PDB entry 8TVS | electron microscopy, 4.40 A resolution (low resolution: residue-level contacts below are approximate; hydrogen-bond / salt-bridge calls are withheld) | chains A and B of the 16 polymer chains in the assembly

== Chain A ==
Protein: DNA-directed RNA polymerase subunit
Organism: Saccharomyces cerevisiae
Notes: EC 2.7.7.6
UniProtKB: A0A6A5Q1P2 (A0A6A5Q1P2_YEASX); numbering as in UniProt (aligned over 1-1733)
Amino-acid sequence (1733 residues; row label = number of the first residue in the row):
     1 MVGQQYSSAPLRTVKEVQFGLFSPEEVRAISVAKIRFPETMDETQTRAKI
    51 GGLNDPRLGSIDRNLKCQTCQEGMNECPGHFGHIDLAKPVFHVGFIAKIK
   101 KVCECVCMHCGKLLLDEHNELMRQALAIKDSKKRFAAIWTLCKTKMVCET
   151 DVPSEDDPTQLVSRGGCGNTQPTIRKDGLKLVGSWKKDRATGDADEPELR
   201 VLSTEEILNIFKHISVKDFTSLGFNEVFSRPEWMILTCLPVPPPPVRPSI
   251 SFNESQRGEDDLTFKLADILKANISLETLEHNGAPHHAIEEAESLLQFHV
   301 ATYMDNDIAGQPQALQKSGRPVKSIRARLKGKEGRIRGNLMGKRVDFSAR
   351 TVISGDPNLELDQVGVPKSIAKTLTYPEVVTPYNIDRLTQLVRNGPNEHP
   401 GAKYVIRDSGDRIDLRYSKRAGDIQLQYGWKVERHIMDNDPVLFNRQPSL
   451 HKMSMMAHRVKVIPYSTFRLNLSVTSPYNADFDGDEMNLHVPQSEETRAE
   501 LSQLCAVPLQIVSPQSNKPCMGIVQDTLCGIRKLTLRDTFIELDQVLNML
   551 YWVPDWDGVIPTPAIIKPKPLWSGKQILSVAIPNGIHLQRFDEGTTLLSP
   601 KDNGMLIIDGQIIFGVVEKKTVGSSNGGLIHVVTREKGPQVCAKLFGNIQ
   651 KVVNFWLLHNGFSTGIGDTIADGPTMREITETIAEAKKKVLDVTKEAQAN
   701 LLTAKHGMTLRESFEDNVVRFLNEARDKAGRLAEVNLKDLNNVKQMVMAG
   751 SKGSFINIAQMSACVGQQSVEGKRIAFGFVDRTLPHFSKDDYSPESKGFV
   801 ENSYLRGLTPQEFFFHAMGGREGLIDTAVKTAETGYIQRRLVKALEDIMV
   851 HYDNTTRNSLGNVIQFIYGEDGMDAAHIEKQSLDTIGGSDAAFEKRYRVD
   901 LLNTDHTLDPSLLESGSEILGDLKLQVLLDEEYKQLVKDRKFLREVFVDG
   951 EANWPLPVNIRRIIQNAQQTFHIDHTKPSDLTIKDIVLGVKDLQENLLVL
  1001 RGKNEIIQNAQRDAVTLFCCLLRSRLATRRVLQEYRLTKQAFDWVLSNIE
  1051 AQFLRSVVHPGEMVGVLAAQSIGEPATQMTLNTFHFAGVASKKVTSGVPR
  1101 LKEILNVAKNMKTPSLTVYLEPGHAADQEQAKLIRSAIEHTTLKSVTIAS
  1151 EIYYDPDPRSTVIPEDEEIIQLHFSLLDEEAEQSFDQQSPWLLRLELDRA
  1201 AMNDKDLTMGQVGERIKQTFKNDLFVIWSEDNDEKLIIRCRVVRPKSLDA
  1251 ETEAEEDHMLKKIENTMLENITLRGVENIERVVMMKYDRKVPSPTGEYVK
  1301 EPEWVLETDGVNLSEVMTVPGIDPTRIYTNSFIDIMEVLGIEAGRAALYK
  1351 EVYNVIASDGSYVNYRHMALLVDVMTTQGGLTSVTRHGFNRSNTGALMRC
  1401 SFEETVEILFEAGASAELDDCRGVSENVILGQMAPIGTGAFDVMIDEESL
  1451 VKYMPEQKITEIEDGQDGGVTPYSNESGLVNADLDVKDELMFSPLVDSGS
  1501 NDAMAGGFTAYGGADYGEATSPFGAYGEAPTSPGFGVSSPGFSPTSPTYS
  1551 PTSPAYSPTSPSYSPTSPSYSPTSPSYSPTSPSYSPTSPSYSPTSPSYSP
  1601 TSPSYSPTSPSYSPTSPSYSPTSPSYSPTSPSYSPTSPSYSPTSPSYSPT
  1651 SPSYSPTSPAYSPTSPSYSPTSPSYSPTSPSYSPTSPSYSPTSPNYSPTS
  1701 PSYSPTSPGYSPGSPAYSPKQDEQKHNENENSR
Not modelled in the structure: 1-7, 42-44, 188-198, 1079-1096, 1158-1256, 1455-1733
Metal / ion sites: Zn2+ site 1: C67, C70, C77, H80; Zn2+ site 2: C107, M108, C110, C167; Mg2+: D483, D485 (shared with 1 residue of chain R)

== Chain B ==
Protein: DNA-directed RNA polymerase subunit beta
Organism: Saccharomyces cerevisiae
Notes: EC 2.7.7.6
UniProtKB: A0A6A5Q4H2 (A0A6A5Q4H2_YEASX); residue numbers follow UniProt; this construct covers 1-1224
Amino-acid sequence (1224 residues; row label = number of the first residue in the row):
     1 MSDLANSEKYYDEDPYGFEDESAPITAEDSWAVISAFFREKGLVSQQLDS
    51 FNQFVDYTLQDIICEDSTLILEQLAQHTTESDNISRKYEISFGKIYVTKP
   101 MVNESDGVTHALYPQEARLRNLTYSSGLFVDVKKRTYEAIDVPGRELKYE
   151 LIAEESEDDSESGKVFIGRLPIMLRSKNCYLSEATESDLYKLKECPFDMG
   201 GYFIINGSEKVLIAQERSAGNIVQVFKKAAPSPISHVAEIRSALEKGSRF
   251 ISTLQVKLYGREGSSARTIKATLPYIKQDIPIVIIFRALGIIPDGEILEH
   301 ICYDVNDWQMLEMLKPCVEDGFVIQDRETALDFIGRRGTALGIKKEKRIQ
   351 YAKDILQKEFLPHITQLEGFESRKAFFLGYMINRLLLCALDRKDQDDRDH
   401 FGKKRLDLAGPLLAQLFKTLFKKLTKDIFRYMQRTVEEAHDFNMKLAINA
   451 KTITSGLKYALATGNWGEQKKAMSSRAGVSQVLNRYTYSSTLSHLRRTNT
   501 PIGRDGKLAKPRQLHNTHWGLVCPAETPEGQACGLVKNLSLMSCISVGTD
   551 PMPIITFLSEWGMEPLEDYVPHQSPDATRVFVNGVWHGVHRNPARLMETL
   601 RTLRRKGDINPEVSMIRDIREKELKIFTDAGRVYRPLFIVEDDESLGHKE
   651 LKVRKGHIAKLMATEYQDIEGGFEDVEEYTWSSLLNEGLVEYIDAEEEES
   701 ILIAMQPEDLEPAEANEENDLDVDPAKRIRVSHHATTFTHCEIHPSMILG
   751 VAASIIPFPDHNQSPRNTYQSAMGKQAMGVFLTNYNVRMDTMANILYYPQ
   801 KPLGTTRAMEYLKFRELPAGQNAIVAIACYSGYNQEDSMIMNQSSIDRGL
   851 FRSLFFRSYMDQEKKYGMSITETFEKPQRTNTLRMKHGTYDKLDDDGLIA
   901 PGVRVSGEDVIIGKTTPISPDEEELGQRTAYHSKRDASTPLRSTENGIVD
   951 QVLVTTNQDGLKFVKVRVRTTKIPQIGDKFASRHGQKGTIGITYRREDMP
  1001 FTAEGIVPDLIINPHAIPSRMTVAHLIECLLSKVAALSGNEGDASPFTDI
  1051 TVEGISKLLREHGYQSRGFEVMYNGHTGKKLMAQIFFGPTYYQRLRHMVD
  1101 DKIHARARGPMQVLTRQPVEGRSRDGGLRFGEMERDCMIAHGAASFLKER
  1151 LMEASDAFRVHICGICGLMTVIAKLNHNQFECKGCDNKIDIYQIHIPYAA
  1201 KLLFQELMAMNITPRLYTDRSRDF
Not modelled in the structure: 1-19, 73-86, 140-161, 244-251, 340-346, 436-441, 468-475, 503-513, 673-676, 717-735, 880-944
Metal / ion sites: Zn2+: C1163, C1182, C1185

== Chain A / chain B interface ==
Contacting residue pairs (301; chain A residue first):
  S8(A) with N1178(B); F1180(B); Q1193(B)
  A9(A) with I1191(B); Q1193(B)
  P10(A) with I1191(B); Y1192(B); Q1193(B)
  L11(A) with Q1193(B); H1195(B)
  R12(A) with Y1192(B); Q1193(B); I1194(B); T1218(B)
  T13(A) with I1194(B); T1218(B)
  V14(A) with Y1217(B)
  K15(A) with Y1217(B); T1218(B); D1219(B); R1220(B)
  E16(A) with Y1217(B); D1219(B); R1220(B); S1221(B)
  V17(A) with R1215(B)
  Q18(A) with T1213(B); P1214(B); R1215(B)
  F19(A) with I1212(B); T1213(B); P1214(B)
  G20(A) with I1212(B); T1213(B)
  L21(A) with N1211(B); T1213(B)
  F22(A) with M1208(B); N1211(B); I1212(B); T1213(B)
  E26(A) with C1166(B); R1215(B)
  A29(A) with G1184(B)
  I30(A) with T1170(B)
  C70(A) with I1172(B)
  M74(A) with R1116(B)
  N75(A) with R1116(B); F1158(B)
  E76(A) with R1159(B)
  P78(A) with K1201(B)
  H80(A) with I1172(B)
  F81(A) with Q1205(B); M1208(B)
  H92(A) with M1210(B); N1211(B)
  F228(A) with R1215(B)
  L236(A) with N1211(B)
  P240(A) with M1208(B); A1209(B)
  V246(A) with Q1205(B)
  P248(A) with L1114(B)
  L262(A) with E1206(B)
  Y303(A) with A1209(B)
  M304(A) with M1210(B)
  I325(A) with E1206(B); M1210(B)
  R328(A) with L1114(B); E1206(B)
  L329(A) with L1203(B); E1206(B); L1207(B)
  E333(A) with R1129(B)
  R335(A) with L1202(B)
  I336(A) with L1203(B)
  R337(A) with R1129(B); E1132(B)
  G338(A) with R1129(B)
  N339(A) with T1115(B); Q1117(B)
  L340(A) with A1199(B); A1200(B); L1203(B)
  M341(A) with R1135(B)
  G342(A) with R1129(B); F1130(B)
  K343(A) with Q1117(B); L1128(B); R1129(B); F1130(B); L1151(B); S1155(B); D1156(B); P1197(B)
  R344(A) with P1118(B); E1120(B); G1127(B); L1128(B); R1129(B); S1155(B)
  V345(A) with G1127(B); L1128(B); R1150(B)
  D346(A) with R1106(B); R1108(B); A1154(B)
  F347(A) with R1106(B); A1107(B); R1108(B)
  S348(A) with A1105(B); R1106(B); L1128(B)
  A349(A) with H1104(B); A1105(B); L1128(B)
  R350(A) with K1102(B); I1103(B); H1104(B); L1128(B)
  T351(A) with I1103(B)
  S354(A) with G991(B)
  G355(A) with Y833(B)
  D356(A) with Y833(B)
  P357(A) with G832(B)
  N358(A) with Y833(B)
  S369(A) with I1103(B)
  I370(A) with I1103(B); A1105(B)
  T373(A) with A1105(B)
  L374(A) with R1106(B)
  L443(A) with M1138(B); F1146(B)
  N445(A) with E1134(B)
  Q447(A) with R1129(B); E1134(B)
  P448(A) with M1133(B)
  S449(A) with M1133(B); E1134(B); C1137(B)
  H451(A) with C1137(B)
  K452(A) with H1141(B)
  S454(A) with C1137(B)
  M455(A) with E1134(B); C1137(B); M1138(B); H1141(B)
  Y465(A) with I976(B)
  S466(A) with I976(B); V1099(B)
  R469(A) with I976(B); G991(B)
  L472(A) with Q835(B)
  D481(A) with D837(B)
  F482(A) with E836(B); T989(B)
  D483(A) with D837(B); K979(B); K987(B); T989(B)
  G484(A) with T989(B)
  E486(A) with K1102(B)
  N488(A) with L1128(B); E1134(B)
  H490(A) with R1150(B)
  V491(A) with R1150(B)
  P492(A) with E1149(B)
  Q493(A) with E1149(B)
  S494(A) with E1149(B)
  E496(A) with S1145(B)
  T497(A) with F1146(B); E1149(B)
  E500(A) with A1143(B); A1144(B); S1145(B); F1146(B)
  L504(A) with H1141(B)
  Q525(A) with Q835(B); E836(B); H1015(B)
  D526(A) with C829(B); N834(B); Q835(B); N1013(B); H1015(B)
  T527(A) with Q835(B)
  C529(A) with H1015(B)
  Q545(A) with K1079(B)
  L657(A) with C829(B)
  L658(A) with Y830(B); N1074(B); H1076(B)
  H659(A) with N1074(B); T1077(B)
  N660(A) with L1081(B); M1082(B); A1083(B)
  G661(A) with L1081(B)
  F662(A) with A828(B); C829(B); P1014(B)
  S663(A) with I827(B); A828(B); Q1084(B); I1085(B); F1086(B)
  T664(A) with I827(B); F1069(B); F1086(B)
  G665(A) with L1026(B)
  I666(A) with L1026(B); I1027(B); L1030(B); V1052(B)
  G667(A) with R1067(B)
  I670(A) with R1067(B)
  M746(A) with H1015(B); P1018(B)
  S751(A) with H1015(B)
  K752(A) with S1019(B)
  N757(A) with P1018(B); S1019(B); M1021(B)
  Q760(A) with M1021(B)
  A776(A) with N516(B)
  F777(A) with N516(B)
  G778(A) with H515(B); N516(B)
  F779(A) with N516(B); T517(B); E699(B)
  V780(A) with E699(B)
  R782(A) with E698(B); E699(B); S700(B); I701(B)
  T783(A) with N516(B)
  L784(A) with W519(B)
  P785(A) with I703(B)
  H786(A) with W519(B); L702(B); I703(B); M705(B); E742(B)
  F787(A) with L702(B)
  Y804(A) with H761(B); N762(B); Q763(B); V1023(B)
  L805(A) with H761(B); V1023(B); V1052(B)
  R806(A) with H761(B)
  G807(A) with H761(B)
  L808(A) with D760(B)
  P810(A) with M705(B); P745(B)
  F813(A) with L749(B); D760(B); N767(B)
  F814(A) with H515(B); W519(B); P524(B)
  H816(A) with Q763(B); S764(B)
  A817(A) with L514(B); P524(B); S764(B)
  M818(A) with L514(B)
  G820(A) with S764(B)
  R821(A) with L514(B); G534(B)
  L824(A) with T768(B)
  A828(A) with C533(B)
  R839(A) with E1132(B)
  V842(A) with D1136(B)
  K843(A) with R1135(B)
  E846(A) with R1135(B)
  M1063(A) with I1139(B)
  V1066(A) with D1136(B); I1139(B)
  Q1070(A) with D1136(B); C1137(B)
  E1269(A) with R261(B)
  F1410(A) with M1210(B)
  D1420(A) with R1220(B)
  V1424(A) with I1139(B)
  I1429(A) with P1197(B); A1200(B)
  L1430(A) with H1195(B); I1196(B); P1197(B)
  G1431(A) with K1148(B); M1152(B); P1197(B)
  Q1432(A) with K1148(B)
  M1433(A) with S1145(B); K1148(B)
  I1436(A) with A1144(B)
  G1437(A) with G1142(B)
  T1438(A) with G1142(B); A1144(B); S1145(B)
Interface residues without a listed pair, chain A (190 interface residues in all): Q68, E72, G79, F95, W233, P242, P243, V352, P367, T467, T475, L501, C505, Q510, V524, D668, N742, M761, I775, S788, T809, Q811, I825, E1062, L1067, N1265, L1409, L1418, V1428, A1434, G1439
Interface residues without a listed pair, chain B (165 interface residues in all): G263, H400, E529, G530, I748, P759, P765, Y769, S831, S838, G977, I1017, R1020, F1047, T1051, V1119, A1140, L1147, E1153, L1168, A1173, L1175, N1176, K1183, L1216

== Overview ==
190 residues of chain A and 165 residues of chain B are in contact. C67(A), C70(A), C77(A) and H80(A) form the
Zn2+ site 1. The Zn2+ site 2 is built by C107(A), M108(A), C110(A) and C167(A).
Chain A is DNA-directed RNA polymerase subunit and chain B is DNA-directed RNA polymerase subunit beta, both
from Saccharomyces cerevisiae; the structure, Cryo-EM structure of backtracked Pol II in complex with Rad26,
was determined by electron microscopy (same publication as 8TUG, 8TVP, 8TVQ, 8TVV, 8TVW, 8TVX and 8TVY).
